Entry 7MT2 (electron microscopy, 2.76 A resolution); this record covers chains A and J of the 54 polymer chains in the assembly.

[Chain A]
Molecule: 23S rRNA
From: Mycobacterium tuberculosis H37Rv
Sequence (3138 nucleotides; each row starts with the number of its first residue):
     1 UUGUAAGUGU CUAAGGGCGC AUGGUGGAUG CCUUGGCAUC GAGAGCCGAU GAAGGACGUG
    61 GGAGGCUGCG AUAUGCCUCG GGGAGCUGUC AACCGAGCGU GGAUCCGAGG AUUUCCGAAU
   121 GGGGAAACCC AGCACGAGUG AUGUCGUGCU ACCCGCAUCU GAAUAUAUAG GGUGCGGGAG
   181 GGAACGCGGG GAAGUGAAAC AUCUCAGUAC CCGUAGGAGG AGAAAACAAU UGUGAUUCCG
   241 CAAGUAGUGG CGAGCGAACG CGGAACAGGC UAAACCGCAC GCAUGGGUAA CCGGGUAGGG
   301 GUUGUGUGUG CGGGGUUGUG GGAGGAUAUG UCUCAGCGCU ACCCGGCUGA GAGGCAGUCA
   361 GAAAGUGUCG UGGUUAGCGG AAGUGGCCUG GGAUGGUCUG CCGUAGACGG UGAGAGCCCG
   421 GUACGCGAAA ACCCGGCACC UGCCUAGUAU CAAUUCCCGA GUAGCAGCGG GCCCGUGGAA
   481 UCCGCUGUGA AUCCGCCGGG ACCACCCGGU AAGCCUAAAU ACUCCUCGAU GACCGAUAGC
   541 GGAUUAGUAC CGUGAGGGAA UGGUGAAAAG UACCCCGGGA GGGGAGUGAA AGAGUACCUG
   601 AAACCGUGUG CCUACAAUCC GUCAGAGCCU CCUUUUCCUC UCCGGAGGAG GGUGGUGAUG
   661 GCGUGCCUUU UGAAGAAUGA GCCUGCGAGU CAGGGACAUG UCGCAAGGUU AACCCGUGUG
   721 GGGUAGCCGC AGCGAAAGCG AGUCUGAAUA GGGCGACCCA CACGCGCAUA CGCGCGUGUG
   781 AAUAGUGGCG UGUUCUGGAC CCGAAGCGGA GUGAUCUACC CAUGGCCAGG GUGAAGCGCG
   841 GGUAAGACCG CGUGGAGGCC CGAACCCACU UAGGUUGAAG ACUGAGGGGA UGAGCUGUGG
   901 GUAGGGGUGA AAGGCCAAUC AAACUCCGUG AUAGCUGGUU CUCCCCGAAA UGCAUUUAGG
   961 UGCAGCGUUG CGUGGUUCAC CGCGGAGGUA GAGCUACUGG AUGGCCGAUG GGCCCUACUA
  1021 GGUUACUGAC GUCAGCCAAA CUCCGAAUGC CGUGGUGUAA AGCGUGGCAG UGAGACGGCG
  1081 GGGGAUAAGC UCCGUACGUC GAAAGGGAAA CAGCCCAGAU CGCCGGCUAA GGCCCCCAAG
  1141 CGUGUGCUAA GUGGGAAAGG AUGUGCAGUC GCAAAGACAA CCAGGAGGUU GGCUUAGAAG
  1201 CAGCCACCCU UGAAAGAGUG CGUAAUAGCU CACUGGUCAA GUGAUUGUGC GCCGAUAAUG
  1261 UAGCGGGGCU CAAGCACACC GCCGAAGCCG CGGCACAUCC ACCUUGUGGU GGGUGUGGGU
  1321 AGGGGAGCGU CCCUCAUUCA GCGAAGCCAC CGGGUGACCG GUGGUGGAGG GUGGGGGAGU
  1381 GAGAAUGCAG GCAUGAGUAG CGACAAGGCA AGUGAGAACC UUGCCCGCCG AAAGACCAAG
  1441 GGUUCCUGGG CCAGGCCAGU CCGCCCAGGG UGAGUCGGGA CCUAAGGCGA GGCCGACAGG
  1501 CGUAGUCGAU GGACAACGGG UUGAUAUUCC CGUACCCGUG UGUGGGCGCC CGUGACGAAU
  1561 CAGCGGUACU AACCACCCAA AACCGGAUCG AUCACUCCCC UUCGGGGGUG UGGAGUUCUG
  1621 GGGCUGCGUG GGAACUUCGC UGGUAGUAGU CAAGCGAAGG GGUGACGCAG GAAGGUAGCC
  1681 GUACCAGUCA GUGGUAACAC UGGGGCAAGC CGGUAGGGAG AGCGAUAGGC AAAUCCGUCG
  1741 CUCACUAAUC CUGAGAGGUG ACGCAUAGCC GGUUGAGGCG AAUUCGGUGA UCCUCUGCUG
  1801 CCAAGAAAAG CCUCUAGCGA GCACACACAC GGCCCGUACC CCAAACCGAC ACAGGUGGUC
  1861 AGGUAGAGCA UACCAAGGCG UACGAGAUAA CUAUGGUUAA GGAACUCGGC AAAAUGCCCC
  1921 CGUAACUUCG GGAGAAGGGG GACCGGAAUA UCGUGAACAC CCUUGCGGUG GGAGCGGGAU
  1981 CCGGUCGCAG AAACCAGUGA GGAGCGACUG UUUACUAAAA ACACAGGUCC GUGCGAAGUC
  2041 GCAAGACGAU GUAUACGGAC UGACGCCUGC CCGGUGCUGG AAGGUUAAGA GGACCCGUUA
  2101 ACCCGCAAGG GUGAAGCGGA GAAUUUAAGC CCCAGUAAAC GGCGGUGGUA ACUAUAACCA
  2161 UCCUAAGGUA GCGAAAUUCC UUGUCGGGUA AGUUCCGACC UGCACGAAUG GCGUAACGAC
  2221 UUCUCAACUG UCUCAACCAU AGACUCGGCG AAAUUGCACU ACGAGUAAAG AUGCUCGUUA
  2281 CGCGCGGCAG GACGAAAAGA CCCCGGGACC UUCACUACAA CUUGGUAUUG AUGUUCGGUA
  2341 CGGUUUGUGU AGGAUAGGUG GGAGACUGUG AAACCUCGAC GCCAGUUGGG GCGGAGUCGU
  2401 UGUUGAAAUA CCACUCUGAU CGUAUUGGGC AUCUAACCUC GAACCCUGAA UCGGGUUUAG
  2461 GGACAGUGCC UGGCGGGUAG UUUAACUGGG GCGGUUGCCU CCUAAAAUGU AACGGAGGCG
  2521 CCCAAAGGUU CCCUCAACCU GGACGGCAAU CAGGUGGCGA GUGUAAAUGC ACAAGGGAGC
  2581 UUGACUGCGA GACUUACAAG UCAAGCAGGG ACGAAAGUCG GGAUUAGUGA UCCGGCACCC
  2641 CCGAGUGGAA GGGGUGUCGC UCAACGGAUA AAAGGUACCC CGGGGAUAAC AGGCUGAUCU
  2701 UCCCCAAGAG UCCAUAUCGA CGGGAUGGUU UGGCACCUCG AUGUCGGCUC GUCGCAUCCU
  2761 GGGGCUGGAG CAGGUCCCAA GGGUUGGGCU GUUCGCCCAU UAAAGCGGCA CGCGAGCUGG
  2821 GUUUAGAACG UCGUGAGACA GUUCGGUCUC UAUCCGCCGC GCGCGUCAGA AACUUGAGGA
  2881 AACCUGUCCC UAGUACGAGA GGACCGGGAC GGACGAACCU CUGGUGCACC AGUUGUCCCG
  2941 CCAGGGGCAC CGCUGGAUAG CCACGUUCGG UCAGGAUAAC CGCUGAAAGC AUCUAAGCGG
  3001 GAAACCUUCU CCAAGAUCAG GUUUCUCACC CACUUGGUGG GAUAAGGCCC CCCGCAGAAC
  3061 ACGGGUUCAA UAGGUCAGAC CUGGAAGCUC AGUAAUGGGU GUAGGGAACU GGUGCUAACC
  3121 GGCCGAAAAC UUACAACA
Unresolved in the structure: 1-4, 1013-1022, 3133-3138
Modified / non-standard residues: 5MU (5-methyluridine 5'-monophosphate) at position 2177; OMG (o2'-methylguanosine-5'-monophosphate) at position 2489; OMG (o2'-methylguanosine-5'-monophosphate) at position 2791
Ion coordination: Mg2+ site 1: C31, G1370; Mg2+ site 2: C46, G217; Mg2+ site 3 near G60 (its only coordinating residue here); Mg2+ site 4 near U72 (its only coordinating residue here); Mg2+ site 5 near U120 (its only coordinating residue here); Mg2+ site 6: A162, U166; Mg2+ site 7: G194, U2481; Mg2+ site 8: A199, C200; Mg2+ site 9 near G220 (its only coordinating residue here); Mg2+ site 10 near C251 (its only coordinating residue here); Mg2+ site 11: G379, G421; Mg2+ site 12: U411, A415; 151 more Mg2+ sites not listed
Ligand contacts: N-formylmethionine (FME): G2299, A2300, C2301, A2689, U2744, U2823

[Chain J]
Name: 50S ribosomal protein L13
From: Mycobacterium tuberculosis (strain ATCC 25618 / H37Rv)
Reference sequence: A0A0T9D5H2 (A0A0T9D5H2_MYCTX); residues -47 to 147 here correspond to UniProt positions 1-195 (UniProt number = residue number + 48)
Amino-acid sequence (195 residues; each row starts with the number of its first residue; numbers below 1 keep their minus sign (Met-47 is residue -47)):
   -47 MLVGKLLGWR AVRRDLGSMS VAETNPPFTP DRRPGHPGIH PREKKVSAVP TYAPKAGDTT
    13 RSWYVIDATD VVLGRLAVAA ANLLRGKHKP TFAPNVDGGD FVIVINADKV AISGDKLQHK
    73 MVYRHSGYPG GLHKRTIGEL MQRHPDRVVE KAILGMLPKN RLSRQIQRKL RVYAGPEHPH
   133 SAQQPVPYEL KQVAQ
Unresolved in the structure: -47 to 1

[Interface between chain A and chain J]
Contacting residue pairs (97; chain A residue first):
  A5(A) with Ala134(J), base contact
  A6(A) with His132(J), hydrogen bond to the sugar; Ala134(J), base contact; Gln135(J), hydrogen bond to the sugar
  G7(A) with Trp15(J), sugar contact; Arg123(J), salt bridge to the phosphate; His132(J), phosphate contact; Gln135(J), hydrogen bond to the sugar
  U8(A) with Phe53(J), sugar contact
  C615(A) with Arg116(J), sugar contact; Arg120(J), sugar contact
  A616(A) with Arg113(J), hydrogen bond to the phosphate; Arg116(J), salt bridge to the phosphate
  A617(A) with Arg113(J), salt bridge to the phosphate
  A624(A) with Asn47(J), base contact
  G625(A) with Ala5(J), sugar contact; Asn47(J), sugar contact
  A626(A) with Pro6(J), sugar contact; Lys7(J), salt bridge to the phosphate; Ala8(J), hydrogen bond to the sugar
  G627(A) with Lys7(J), salt bridge to the phosphate
  U659(A) with Asn47(J), hydrogen bond to the sugar; Arg113(J), salt bridge to the phosphate; Leu114(J), sugar contact
  G660(A) with Pro46(J), sugar contact; Asn47(J), sugar contact; Asn112(J), phosphate contact; Arg113(J), hydrogen bond to the phosphate; Leu114(J), hydrogen bond to the phosphate
  G661(A) with Asn112(J), phosphate contact
  C1124(A) with Pro2(J), base contact; Thr3(J), hydrogen bond to the base
  C1134(A) with Val30(J), sugar contact
  C1135(A) with Val30(J), sugar contact; Asn34(J), sugar contact; Met108(J), hydrogen bond to the sugar
  C1136(A) with Arg37(J), salt bridge to the phosphate; Lys39(J), salt bridge to the phosphate; Met108(J), sugar contact; Leu109(J), sugar contact; Pro110(J), sugar contact
  A1138(A) with Lys39(J), salt bridge to the phosphate
  G1140(A) with Gln147(J), hydrogen bond to the base
  C1141(A) with Arg27(J), hydrogen bond to the base; Leu142(J), base contact; Lys143(J), base contact; Gln144(J), sugar contact
  G1142(A) with Gln144(J), hydrogen bond to the phosphate; Gln147(J), sugar contact
  G1151(A) with Lys68(J), hydrogen bond to the base
  G1260(A) with His77(J), stacking on the base; Pro81(J), phosphate contact; Gly82(J), hydrogen bond to the phosphate; Leu84(J), sugar contact
  U1261(A) with Tyr75(J), sugar contact; Leu84(J), sugar contact
  G1266(A) with Gly107(J), hydrogen bond to the base
  G1267(A) with Ala104(J), hydrogen bond to the sugar; Gly107(J), sugar contact; Met108(J), base contact
  G1268(A) with Gly26(J), hydrogen bond to the phosphate; Lys72(J), salt bridge to the phosphate; Lys103(J), salt bridge to the phosphate; Ala104(J), phosphate contact
  C1269(A) with Leu25(J), phosphate contact; Gly26(J), hydrogen bond to the phosphate; Lys68(J), salt bridge to the phosphate
  U1270(A) with Val24(J), phosphate contact; Asp67(J), base contact; Lys68(J), salt bridge to the phosphate
  C1271(A) with Asp22(J), hydrogen bond to the base; Arg27(J), hydrogen bond to the sugar; Ala63(J), base contact
  A1273(A) with Gly26(J), hydrogen bond to the base
  G2277(A) with Lys111(J), sugar contact
  U2752(A) with Pro81(J), phosphate contact
  C2753(A) with Pro81(J), phosphate contact; Gly82(J), phosphate contact
  A2877(A) with Arg99(J), hydrogen bond to the phosphate
  G2878(A) with Arg76(J), hydrogen bond to the phosphate; His96(J), salt bridge to the phosphate; Arg99(J), salt bridge to the phosphate
  G2879(A) with Arg76(J), salt bridge to the phosphate; Ser78(J), hydrogen bond to the phosphate; Tyr80(J), sugar contact; His85(J), phosphate contact
  A2880(A) with Ser78(J), hydrogen bond to the phosphate; Tyr80(J), sugar contact; Gly83(J), phosphate contact; His85(J), salt bridge to the phosphate
  C3006(A) with His85(J), salt bridge to the phosphate
  U3007(A) with Arg87(J), salt bridge to the phosphate
  U3017(A) with Arg120(J), sugar contact
  C3018(A) with Glu102(J), hydrogen bond to the base; Arg120(J), salt bridge to the phosphate
  U3132(A) with Ala134(J), hydrogen bond to the sugar; Gln136(J), hydrogen bond to the sugar
Interface residues without a listed pair, chain A (48 interface residues in all): C1137, A1272, U2278, A2280
Interface residues without a listed pair, chain J (62 interface residues in all): Ala33, Ser65, Gln117, Pro131

[Overview]
48 residues of chain A face 62 of chain J across their interface; the contacts include 29 hydrogen bonds, 20
salt bridges and 1 aromatic stacking contact. Polar pairs include C1124(A)-Thr3(J), G1140(A)-Gln147(J) and
C1141(A)-Arg27(J). Bound to chain A: N-formylmethionine.
Chain A is 23S rRNA (Mycobacterium tuberculosis H37Rv) and chain J is 50S ribosomal protein L13 (Mycobacterium
tuberculosis (strain ATCC 25618 / H37Rv)); the structure, Mtb 70S initiation complex, was determined by
electron microscopy, deposited together with 7MSC, 7MSH, 7MSM, 7MSZ, 7MT3 and 7MT7.
